PDB entry 6XCS | X-ray diffraction, 2.40 A resolution | chain A

== Chain A ==
Molecule: EreC
Source organism: Klebsiella pneumoniae
Reference sequence: C7C425 (C7C425_KLEPN); numbering as in UniProt (aligned over 1-418)
Chain sequence (438 residues; each row starts with the number of its first residue; numbers below 1 keep their minus sign (Mse-19 is residue -19)):
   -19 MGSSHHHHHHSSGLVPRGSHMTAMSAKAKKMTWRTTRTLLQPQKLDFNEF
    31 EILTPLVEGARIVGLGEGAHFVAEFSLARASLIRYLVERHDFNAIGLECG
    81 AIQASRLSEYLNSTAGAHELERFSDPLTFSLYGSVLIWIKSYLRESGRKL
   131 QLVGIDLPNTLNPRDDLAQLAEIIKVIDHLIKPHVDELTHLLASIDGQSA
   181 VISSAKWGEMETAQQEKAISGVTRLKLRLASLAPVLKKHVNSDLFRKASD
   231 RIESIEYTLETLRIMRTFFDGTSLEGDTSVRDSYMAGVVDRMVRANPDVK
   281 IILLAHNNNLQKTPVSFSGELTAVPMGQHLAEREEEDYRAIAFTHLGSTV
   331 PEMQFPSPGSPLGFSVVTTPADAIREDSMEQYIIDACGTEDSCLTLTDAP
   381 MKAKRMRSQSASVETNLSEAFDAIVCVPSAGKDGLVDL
Disordered / not traced: -19 to 9, 418
Differences from the reference sequence: initiating methionine (-19); expression tag (-18 to 0); engineered mutation Asn289 (His in C7C425)
Modified / non-standard residues: Mse-19, Mse1, Mse4 (selenomethionine); Mse11, Mse190, Mse245, Mse265, Mse272, Mse306, Mse333, Mse359, Mse381, Mse386 (selenomethionine; parent Met)
Disulfides: Cys367-Cys373
From the paper describing this entry:
  - catalytic residues: Glu47, His50, Glu78 (proposed by the authors, not directly observed)
  - catalytic residues: Arg261 (from molecular simulation)

== Summary ==
From the paper: catalytic residues Glu47, His50 and Glu78 among others.
Chain A is EreC (Klebsiella pneumoniae); the structure, Erythromycin esterase mutant EreC H289N in its open
conformation, was determined by X-ray diffraction together with 6XCQ from the same study.
